Entry 3CCL (X-ray diffraction, 2.90 A resolution); this record covers chains Q and 0 of the 31 polymer chains in the assembly.

# Chain Q
Molecule: 50S ribosomal protein L21e
Organism: Haloarcula marismortui
Reference sequence: P12734 (RL21_HALMA); residues 0-95 here correspond to UniProt positions 1-96 (UniProt number = residue number + 1)
Chain sequence (96 residues; row label = number of the first residue in the row; numbering starts at 0):
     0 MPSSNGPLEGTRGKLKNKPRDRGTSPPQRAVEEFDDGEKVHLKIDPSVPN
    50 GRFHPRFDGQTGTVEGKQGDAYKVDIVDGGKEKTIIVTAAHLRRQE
Not modelled in the structure: 0
Metal / ion sites: Na+: Asp20, Gly22, Ser24, Ser46

# Chain 0
Molecule: 23S ribosomal RNA
Organism: Haloarcula marismortui
Notes: engineered mutation(s): G2099A, U2535C
Sequence (2923 nucleotides; each row starts with the number of its first residue):
     1 GUUGGCUACUAUGCCAGCUGGUGGAUUGCUCGGCUCAGGCGCUGAUGAAG
    51 GACGUGCCAAGCUGCGAUAAGCUGUGGGGAGCCGCACGGAGGCGAAGAAC
   101 CACAGAUUUCCGAAUGAGAAUCUCUCUAACAAUUGCUUCGCGCAAUGAGG
   151 AACCCCGAGAACUGAAACAUCUCAGUAUCGGGAGGAACAGAAAACGCAAC
   201 GUGAUGUCGUUAGUAACCGCGAGUGAACGCGAUACAGCCCAAACCGAAGC
   251 CCUCACGGGCAAUGUGGUGUCAGGGCUACCUCUCAUCAGCCGACCGUCUU
   301 CACGAAGUCUCUUGGAAUAGAGCGUGAUACAGGGUGACAACCCCGUACUG
   351 AAGACCAGUACGCUGUGCGGUAGUGCCAGAGUAGCGGGGGUUGGAUAUCC
   401 CUCGCGAAUAACGCAGGCAUCGACUGCGAAGGCUAAACACAACCUGAGAC
   451 CGAUAGUGAACAAGUAGUGUGAACGAACGCUGCAAAGUACCCUCAGAAGG
   501 GAGGCGAAAUAGAGCAUGAAAUCAGUUGGCGAUCGAGCGACAGGGCAUAC
   551 AAGGUCCCUUGACGAAUGACCGAGACGCGAGUCUCCAGUAAGACUCACGG
   601 GAAGCCGAUGUUCUGUCGUACGUUUUGAAAAACGAGCCAGGGAGUGUGUC
   651 UGUAUGGCAAGUCUAACCGGAGUAUCCGGGGAGGCACAGGGAAACCGACA
   701 UGGCCGCAGGGCUUUGCCCGAGGGCCGCCGUCUUCAAGGGCGGGGAGCCA
   751 UGUGGACACGACCCGAAUCCGGACGAUCUACGCAUGGACAAGAUGAAGCG
   801 UGCCGAAAGGCACGUGGAAGUCUGUUAGAGUUGGUGUCCUACAAUACCCU
   851 CUCGUGAUCUAUGUGUAGGGGUGAAAGGCCCAUCGAGUCCGGCAACAGCU
   901 GGUUCCAAUCGAAACAUGUCGAAGCAUGACCUCCGCCGAGGUAGUCUGUG
   951 AGGUAGAGCGACCGAUUGGUGUGUCCGCCUCCGAGAGGAGUCGGCACACC
  1001 UGUCAAACUCCAAACUUACAGACGCUGUUUGACGCGGGGAUUCCGGUGCG
  1051 CGGGGUAAGCCUGUGUACCAGGAGGGGAACAACCCAGAGAUAGGUUAAGG
  1101 UCCCCAAGUGUGGAUUAAGUGUAAUCCUCUGAAGGUGGUCUCGAGCCCUA
  1151 GACAGCCGGGAGGUGAGCUUAGAAGCAGCUACCCUCUAAGAAAAGCGUAA
  1201 CAGCUUACCGGCCGAGGUUUGAGGCGCCCAAAAUGAUCGGGACUCAAAUC
  1251 CACCACCGAGACCUGUCCGUACCACUCAUACUGGUAAUCGAGUAGAUUGG
  1301 CGCUCUAAUUGGAUGGAAGCAGGGGCGAGAGCUCCUGUGGACCGAUUAGU
  1351 GACGAAAAUCCUGGCCAUAGUAGCAGCGAUAGUCGGGUGAGAACCCCGAC
  1401 GGCCUAAUGGAUAAGGGUUCCUCAGCACUGCUGAUCAGCUGAGGGUUAGC
  1451 CGGUCCUAAGUCUCACCGCAACUCGACUGAGACGAAAUGGGAAACAGGUU
  1501 AAUAUUCCUGUGCCAUCAUGCAGUGAAAGUUGACGCCCUGGGGUCGAUCA
  1551 CGCCGGGCAUUCGCCCGGUCGAACCGUCCAACUCCGUGGAAGCCGUAAUG
  1601 GCAGGAAGCGGACGAACGGCGGCAUAGGGAAACGUGAUUCAACCUGGGGC
  1651 CCAUGAAAAGACGAGCAUGAUGUCCGUACCGAGAACCGACACAGGUGUCC
  1701 AUGGCGGCGAAAGCCAAGGCCUGUCGGGAGCAACCAACGUUAGGGAAUUC
  1751 GGCAAGUUAGUCCCGUACCUUCGGAAGAAGGGAUGCCUGCUCCGGAACGG
  1801 AGCAGGUCGCAGUGACUCGGAAGCUCGGACUGUCUAGUAACAACAUAGGU
  1851 GACCGCAAAUCCGCAAGGACUCGUACGGUCACUGAAUCCUGCCCAGUGCA
  1901 GGUAUCUGAACACCUCGUACAAGAGGACGAAGGACCUGUCAACGGCGGGG
  1951 GUAACUAUGACCCUCUUAAGGUAGCGUAGUACCUUGCCGCAUCAGUAGCG
  2001 GCUUGCAUGAAUGGAUUAACCAGAGCUUCACUGUCCCAACGUUGGGCCCG
  2051 GUGAACUGUACAUUCCAGUGCGGAGUCUGGAGACACCCAGGGGGAAGCAA
  2101 AGACCCUAUGGAGCUUUACUGCAGGCUGUCGCUGAGACGUGGUCGCCGAU
  2151 GUGCAGCAUAGGUAGGAGUCGUUACAGAGGUACCCGCGCUAGCGGGCCAC
  2201 CCAGACAACAGUGAAAUACUACCCGUCGGUGACUGCGACUCUCACUCCGG
  2251 GAGGAGGACACCGAUAGCCGGGCAGUUUGACUGGGGCGGUACGCGCUCGA
  2301 AAAGAUAUCGAGCGCGCCCUAUGGUCAUCUCAGCCGGGACAGAGACCCGG
  2351 CGAAGAGUGCAAGAGCAAAAGAUGACUUGACAGUGUUCUUCCCAACGAGG
  2401 AACGCUGACGCGAAAGCGUGGUCUAGCGAACCAAUUAGCCUGCUUGAUGC
  2451 GGGCAAUUGAUGACAGAAAAGCUACCCUAGGGAUAACAGAGUCGUCACUC
  2501 GCAAGAGCACAUAUCGACCGAGUGGCUUGCUACCCCGAUGUCGGUUCCCU
  2551 CCAUCCUGCCCGUGCAGAAGCGGGCAAGGGUGAGGUUGUUCGCCUAUUAA
  2601 AGGAGGUCGUGAGCUGGGUUUAGACCGUCGUGAGACAGGUCGGCUGCUAU
  2651 CUACUGGGUGUGUAAUGGUGUCUGACAAGAACGACCGUAUAGUACGAGAG
  2701 GAACUACGGUUGGUGGCCACUGGUGUACCGGUUGUUCGAGAGAGCACGUG
  2751 CCGGGUAGCCACGCCACACGGGGUAAGAGCUGAACGCAUCUAAGCUCGAA
  2801 ACCCACUUGGAAAAGAGACACCGCCGAGGUCCCGCGUACAAGACGCGGUC
  2851 GAUAGACUCGGGGUGUGCGCGUCGAGGUAACGAGACGUUAAGCCCACGAG
  2901 CACUAACAGACCAAAGCCAUCAU
Not modelled in the structure: 1-9, 126-127, 715, 971-998, 1560, 1952-1963, 2137-2236, 2339-2343, 2665-2666, 2915-2923
Modified positions: 1MA (6-hydro-1-methyladenosine-5'-monophosphate) at position 628, OMU (o2'-methyluridine 5'-monophosphate) at position 2587, OMG (o2'-methylguanosine-5'-monophosphate) at position 2588, UR3 (3-methyluridine-5'-monophoshate) at position 2619, PSU (pseudouridine-5'-monophosphate) at position 2621
Metal / ion sites: Mg2+ site 1 near G28 (its only coordinating residue here); Na+ site 1: C40, G41, C443; Na+ site 2 near G56 (its only coordinating residue here); Na+ site 3: G66, U108; Sr2+ site 1: C85, A86; Mg2+ site 2 near U115 (its only coordinating residue here); Na+ site 4: C130, U146; Na+ site 5: C141, G142; Sr2+ site 2: G147 (shared with 1 residue of chain M); Mg2+ site 3: C162, U2276; K+ site 1: C162, U163, U172; Na+ site 6: A165, A166, A167; 69 more Mg2+ sites not listed; 55 more Na+ sites not listed; 58 more Sr2+ sites not listed; 1 more K+ sites not listed

# Interface between chain Q and chain 0
Contacting residue pairs (109; chain Q residue first):
  Pro1(Q) - G2299(0)  base contact
  Pro1(Q) - A2300(0)  base contact
  Pro1(Q) - U2306(0)  phosphate contact
  Pro1(Q) - A2307(0)  phosphate contact
  Ser2(Q) - C2296(0)  base contact
  Ser2(Q) - U2297(0)  hydrogen bond to the base
  Ser2(Q) - C2298(0)  hydrogen bond to the base
  Ser2(Q) - G2299(0)  base contact
  Ser3(Q) - G2295(0)  base contact
  Ser3(Q) - C2296(0)  hydrogen bond to the phosphate
  Asn4(Q) - G2295(0)  hydrogen bond to the phosphate
  Asn4(Q) - C2296(0)  phosphate contact
  Asn4(Q) - C2391(0)  phosphate contact
  Gly5(Q) - G2295(0)  hydrogen bond to the phosphate
  Gly5(Q) - C2296(0)  hydrogen bond to the phosphate
  Gly5(Q) - U2424(0)  sugar contact
  Pro6(Q) - C2296(0)  phosphate contact
  Pro6(Q) - U2424(0)  phosphate contact
  Leu7(Q) - C2296(0)  hydrogen bond to the phosphate
  Leu7(Q) - U2297(0)  phosphate contact
  Leu7(Q) - G2363(0)  base contact
  Leu7(Q) - C2423(0)  sugar contact
  Leu7(Q) - U2424(0)  sugar contact
  Glu8(Q) - C2296(0)  hydrogen bond to the phosphate
  Glu8(Q) - U2297(0)  phosphate contact
  Gly9(Q) - U2297(0)  hydrogen bond to the phosphate
  Thr10(Q) - U2297(0)  phosphate contact
  Arg11(Q) - A1007(0)  phosphate contact
  Arg11(Q) - C1008(0)  salt bridge to the phosphate
  Arg11(Q) - U2297(0)  hydrogen bond to the phosphate
  Arg11(Q) - C2298(0)  salt bridge to the phosphate
  Arg11(Q) - G2363(0)  hydrogen bond to the phosphate
  Arg11(Q) - A2364(0)  salt bridge to the phosphate
  Gly12(Q) - G953(0)  phosphate contact
  Lys13(Q) - G953(0)  phosphate contact
  Lys13(Q) - G2304(0)  salt bridge to the phosphate
  Leu14(Q) - A2364(0)  hydrogen bond to the sugar
  Lys15(Q) - A2364(0)  phosphate contact
  Lys15(Q) - G2365(0)  phosphate contact
  Asn16(Q) - G2365(0)  hydrogen bond to the phosphate
  Lys17(Q) - G953(0)  base contact
  Pro18(Q) - C1010(0)  phosphate contact
  Arg21(Q) - A2353(0)  hydrogen bond to the base
  Arg21(Q) - A2354(0)  salt bridge to the phosphate
  Arg21(Q) - C2366(0)  phosphate contact
  Gly22(Q) - C2366(0)  hydrogen bond to the phosphate
  Gly22(Q) - A2367(0)  phosphate contact
  Thr23(Q) - C2366(0)  phosphate contact
  Thr23(Q) - A2367(0)  hydrogen bond to the phosphate
  Lys38(Q) - C1019(0)  hydrogen bond to the phosphate
  Lys38(Q) - A1020(0)  salt bridge to the phosphate
  His40(Q) - U949(0)  hydrogen bond to the base
  His40(Q) - G950(0)  hydrogen bond to the sugar
  Lys42(Q) - A951(0)  phosphate contact
  Lys42(Q) - G952(0)  phosphate contact
  Pro45(Q) - G2365(0)  sugar contact
  Ser46(Q) - G2365(0)  phosphate contact
  Ser46(Q) - C2366(0)  hydrogen bond to the phosphate
  Ser46(Q) - A2370(0)  hydrogen bond to the base
  Pro48(Q) - A2370(0)  base contact
  Asn49(Q) - C2403(0)  phosphate contact
  Gly50(Q) - A2402(0)  hydrogen bond to the phosphate
  Gly50(Q) - C2403(0)  hydrogen bond to the phosphate
  Arg51(Q) - A2402(0)  hydrogen bond to the sugar
  His53(Q) - C2388(0)  sugar contact
  His53(Q) - U2389(0)  sugar contact
  Arg55(Q) - G2304(0)  phosphate contact
  Arg55(Q) - A2305(0)  salt bridge to the phosphate
  Arg55(Q) - U2389(0)  phosphate contact
  Arg55(Q) - U2390(0)  salt bridge to the phosphate
  Arg55(Q) - C2392(0)  sugar contact
  Phe56(Q) - C2388(0)  phosphate contact
  Phe56(Q) - U2389(0)  phosphate contact
  Asp57(Q) - A951(0)  sugar contact
  Asp57(Q) - A2303(0)  sugar contact
  Gly58(Q) - G950(0)  hydrogen bond to the base
  Gly58(Q) - A951(0)  sugar contact
  Gly58(Q) - A1018(0)  sugar contact
  Gln59(Q) - A1018(0)  hydrogen bond to the sugar
  Thr60(Q) - A1018(0)  hydrogen bond to the sugar
  Thr60(Q) - C1019(0)  sugar contact
  Gln67(Q) - G2385(0)  base contact
  Gln67(Q) - U2386(0)  hydrogen bond to the sugar
  Gln67(Q) - C2403(0)  hydrogen bond to the base
  Gln67(Q) - G2404(0)  phosphate contact
  Gly68(Q) - G2404(0)  phosphate contact
  Asp69(Q) - G2404(0)  hydrogen bond to the phosphate
  Ala70(Q) - C2403(0)  phosphate contact
  Ala70(Q) - G2404(0)  phosphate contact
  Asp77(Q) - C2392(0)  hydrogen bond to the sugar
  Asp77(Q) - C2393(0)  sugar contact
  Gly78(Q) - C2393(0)  sugar contact
  Gly79(Q) - C2393(0)  hydrogen bond to the phosphate
  Gly79(Q) - A2394(0)  phosphate contact
  Lys80(Q) - C2393(0)  phosphate contact
  Lys80(Q) - A2394(0)  hydrogen bond to the phosphate
  Lys80(Q) - A2395(0)  salt bridge to the phosphate
  Lys82(Q) - C2388(0)  phosphate contact
  Lys82(Q) - U2389(0)  salt bridge to the phosphate
  Lys82(Q) - C2392(0)  hydrogen bond to the phosphate
  Lys82(Q) - C2393(0)  salt bridge to the phosphate
  Thr83(Q) - U2387(0)  hydrogen bond to the sugar
  Thr83(Q) - C2388(0)  hydrogen bond to the phosphate
  Ile85(Q) - C2403(0)  sugar contact
  Gln94(Q) - G948(0)  base contact
  Gln94(Q) - U949(0)  hydrogen bond to the base
  Gln94(Q) - C1019(0)  hydrogen bond to the base
  Glu95(Q) - G948(0)  hydrogen bond to the sugar
  Glu95(Q) - U949(0)  hydrogen bond to the sugar
Interface residues without a listed pair, chain Q (54 interface residues in all): Val76, Glu81, Ile84, Arg93
Interface residues without a listed pair, chain 0 (54 interface residues in all): U1009, C1011, G2310, A2311, G2418, U2422, A2425

# Summary
The chain Q/chain 0 interface involves 54 residues from each chain, with 40 hydrogen bonds and 11 salt
bridges. Polar pairs include Ser2(Q)-U2297(0), Ser2(Q)-C2298(0) and Arg21(Q)-A2353(0). Asp20(Q), Gly22(Q),
Ser24(Q) and Ser46(Q) coordinate Na+. C85(0) and A86(0) form the Sr2+ site 1.
Chain Q is 50S ribosomal protein L21e and chain 0 is 23S ribosomal RNA, both from Haloarcula marismortui; the
structure, Structure of Anisomycin resistant 50S Ribosomal Subunit: 23S rRNA mutation U2535C. Density for
Anisomycin is visible ..., was determined by X-ray diffraction (same publication as 3CC2, 3CC4, 3CC7, 3CCE,
3CCJ, 3CCM and 6 further entries).
